1WTR - chains B and A of the 3 polymer chains in the assembly; structure by X-ray diffraction, 1.80 A resolution.

== Chain B ==
Molecule: 8-nt DNA strand
Sequence (8 nucleotides; each row starts with the number of its first residue):
   101 GCGATCGC

== Chain A ==
Molecule: DNA-binding proteins 7a/7b/7d
Source organism: Sulfolobus acidocaldarius
UniProt: P13123 (DN71_SULAC); residues 1-66 here correspond to UniProt positions 0-65 (UniProt number = residue number - 1)
Amino-acid sequence (66 residues; each row starts with the number of its first residue):
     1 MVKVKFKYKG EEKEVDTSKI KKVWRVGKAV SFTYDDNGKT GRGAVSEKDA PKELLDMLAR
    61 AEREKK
Construct notes: engineered mutation Ala-29 (Met28 in P13123)
Reported in the primary citation:
  - binding site for the 8-nt DNA strand (chain B): Trp-24, Arg-42
  - mutagenesis - M29A: decreased binding to the 8-nt DNA strand (chain B)
  - binding site for the 8-nt DNA strand: Val-26

== How chain B and chain A interact ==
Residue-residue contacts (13):
  DC102(B) / Val-26(A)  base contact
  DC102(B) / Gly-27(A)  base contact
  DG103(B) / Trp-24(A)  hydrogen bond to the base
  DG103(B) / Arg-25(A)  sugar contact
  DG103(B) / Val-26(A)  base contact
  DG103(B) / Ser-31(A)  hydrogen bond to the base
  DA104(B) / Lys-22(A)  phosphate contact
  DA104(B) / Trp-24(A)  hydrogen bond to the sugar
  DT105(B) / Lys-22(A)  salt bridge to the phosphate
  DT105(B) / Thr-33(A)  sugar contact
  DT105(B) / Arg-42(A)  hydrogen bond to the base
  DC106(B) / Thr-40(A)  phosphate contact
  DC106(B) / Arg-42(A)  hydrogen bond to the sugar
Other interface residues (no listed pair), chain B (6 interface residues in all): DG107

== In short ==
6 residues of chain B face 9 of chain A across their interface, with 5 hydrogen bonds and 1 salt bridge. Polar
contacts include DG103(B)/Trp-24(A), DG103(B)/Ser-31(A) and DT105(B)/Arg-42(A). From the paper: a binding site
for the 8-nt DNA strand (chain B) at Trp-24(A) and Arg-42(A); M29A of chain A reduces binding to the 8-nt DNA
strand (chain B).
Here chain B is an 8-nt DNA strand and chain A is DNA-binding proteins 7a/7b/7d (Sulfolobus acidocaldarius).
Entry 1WTR (Hyperthermophile chromosomal protein SAC7D single mutant M29A in complex with DNA GCGATCGC) was
determined by X-ray diffraction, deposited together with 1WTO, 1WTQ, 1WTV, 1WTX and 1XYI.
